Entry 1DDL (X-ray diffraction, 2.70 A resolution); this record covers chains A and C of the 5 polymer chains in the assembly.

[Chain A (and C)]
Protein: Desmodium yellow mottle virus
From: Desmodium yellow mottle virus
Notes: fragment: viral coat protein; chain C of this document is another copy of the same molecule, construct and numbering; everything in this record applies to it too
UniProtKB: O89511 (O89511_9VIRU); numbering as in UniProt (aligned over 1-188)
Sequence (188 residues; numbered 1 to 188; the number before each row is that of its first residue):
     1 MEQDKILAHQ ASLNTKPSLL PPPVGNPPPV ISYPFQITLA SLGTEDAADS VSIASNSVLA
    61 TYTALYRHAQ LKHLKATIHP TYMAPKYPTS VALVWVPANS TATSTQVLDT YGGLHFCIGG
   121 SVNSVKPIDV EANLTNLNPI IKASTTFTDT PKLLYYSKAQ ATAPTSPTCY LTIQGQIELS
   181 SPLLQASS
Reported in the primary citation:
  - conformationally variable residues (loop rearrangement, order/disorder transition): Met-1 to Leu-13, Pro-23 to Pro-27
  - self-association interface (contacts with another copy of this molecule): Met-1 to Pro-17

[Chain A / chain C interface]
Pairs across the interface - 47 pairs, chain A then chain C:
  Leu-13(A) with Pro-182(C), hydrophobic
  Asn-14(A) with Asn-26(C), hydrogen bond (side chain-backbone); Pro-27(C); Pro-28(C); Pro-182(C)
  Thr-15(A) with Arg-67(C), hydrogen bond; Ser-181(C); Pro-182(C), hydrogen bond (side chain-backbone)
  Lys-16(A) with Asn-26(C), hydrogen bond (side chain-backbone); Arg-67(C); Ser-181(C), hydrogen bond (backbone-side chain)
  Pro-17(A) with Arg-67(C); Ser-144(C)
  Ser-18(A) with Leu-20(C); His-68(C), hydrogen bond; Ala-143(C); Ser-144(C), hydrogen bond (backbone-side chain)
  Leu-19(A) with Leu-20(C); Thr-145(C)
  Leu-20(A) with Asn-138(C)
  Arg-67(A) with Asn-136(C), hydrogen bond (side chain-backbone); Asp-149(C), salt bridge
  Thr-135(A) with Asn-14(C), hydrogen bond (backbone-backbone); Thr-15(C), hydrogen bond (backbone-backbone)
  Asn-136(A) with Asn-14(C), hydrogen bond
  Ala-143(A) with Thr-148(C), hydrogen bond (backbone-side chain)
  Ser-144(A) with Thr-146(C); Phe-147(C); Thr-148(C), hydrogen bond (backbone-backbone); Asp-149(C), hydrogen bond
  Thr-145(A) with Thr-145(C); Thr-146(C), hydrogen bond (side chain-backbone)
  Leu-183(A) with Pro-97(C), hydrophobic; Asn-99(C)
  Leu-184(A) with Trp-95(C); Ser-100(C), hydrogen bond (backbone-side chain); Tyr-111(C)
  Gln-185(A) with Ser-100(C), hydrogen bond; Thr-101(C), hydrogen bond (side chain-backbone); Ala-102(C); Asp-109(C)
  Ala-186(A) with Ala-102(C); Gln-106(C); Asp-109(C)
  Ser-187(A) with Asp-109(C), hydrogen bond (backbone-backbone)
  Ser-188(A) with Gln-106(C), hydrogen bond (backbone-side chain); Asp-109(C)
Other interface residues (no listed pair), chain A (24 interface residues in all): Gln-10, Pro-21, Lys-142, Thr-146
Other interface residues (no listed pair), chain C (36 interface residues in all): Pro-23, Val-24, Gly-25, Pro-29, Val-96, Thr-110, Ile-140, Leu-184

[Summary]
The interface between chain A and chain C involves 24 residues on one side and 36 on the other, with 20
hydrogen bonds and 1 salt bridge. Polar pairs include Arg-67(A)/Asp-149(C), Asn-14(A)/Asn-26(C) and
Thr-15(A)/Arg-67(C). From the paper: conformational variability at Met-1(A) and Pro-23(A); a self-association
interface involving Met-1(A).
Both chains are Desmodium yellow mottle virus (Desmodium yellow mottle virus). Entry 1DDL (Desmodium yellow
mottle tymovirus) was determined by X-ray diffraction.
